8PR4 - chains U and X of the 6 polymer chains in the assembly; structure by electron microscopy, 3.50 A resolution.

# Chain U
Protein: Dynactin 6
Organism: Sus scrofa
Reference sequence: D0G6S1 (D0G6S1_PIG); residue numbers follow UniProt; this construct covers 1-190
Amino-acid sequence (190 residues; row label = number of the first residue in the row):
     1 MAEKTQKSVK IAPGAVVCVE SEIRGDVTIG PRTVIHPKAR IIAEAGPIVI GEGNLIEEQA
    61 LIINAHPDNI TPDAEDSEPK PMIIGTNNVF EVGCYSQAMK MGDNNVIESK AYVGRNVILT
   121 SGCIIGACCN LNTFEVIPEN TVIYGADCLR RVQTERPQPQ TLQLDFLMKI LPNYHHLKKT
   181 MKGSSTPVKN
Disordered / not traced: 1-7, 71-76, 183-190

# Chain X
Protein: C-Jun-amino-terminal kinase-interacting protein 3
Organism: Homo sapiens
Reference sequence: Q9UPT6 (JIP3_HUMAN); residues 1-560 here = UniProt positions 1-560
Amino-acid sequence (581 residues; numbered -6 to 574; the number before each row is that of its first residue; numbers below 1 keep their minus sign (Ser-6 is residue -6)):
    -6 SNIEFLKMME IQMDEGGGVV VYQDDYCSGS VMSERVSGLA GSIYREFERL IHCYDEEVVK
    54 ELMPLVVNVL ENLDSVLSEN QEHEVELELL REDNEQLLTQ YEREKALRRQ AEEKFIEFED
   114 ALEQEKKELQ IQVEHYEFQT RQLELKAKNY ADQISRLEER ESEMKKEYNA LHQRHTEMIQ
   174 TYVEHIERSK MQQVGGNSQT ESSLPGRRKE RPTSLNVFPL ADGTVRAQIG GKLVPAGDHW
   234 HLSDLGQLQS SSSYQCPQDE MSESGQSSAA ATPSTTGTKS NTPTSSVPSA AVTPLNESLQ
   294 PLGDYGVGSK NSKRAREKRD SRNMEVQVTQ EMRNVSIGMG SSDEWSDVQD IIDSTPELDM
   354 CPETRLDRTG SSPTQGIVNK AFGINTDSLY HELSTAGSEV IGDVDEGADL LGEFSVRDDF
   414 FGMGKEVGNL LLENSQLLET KNALNVVKND LIAKVDQLSG EQEVLRGELE AAKQAKVKLE
   474 NRIKELEEEL KRVKSEAIIA RREPKEEAED VSSYLCTESD KIPMAQRRRF TRVEMARVLM
   534 ERNQYKERLM ELQEAVRWTE MIRASREGSG SGRWSHPQFE K
Disordered / not traced: -6 to 373, 468-517, 552-574
Construct notes: expression tag (-6 to 0, 561-574)
What the authors report for this chain:
  - mutagenesis - L382A/Y383A/E385A: abolished binding to pointed end
  - disease-associated variants - L444P: abolished binding to Arf6
  - mutagenesis - L444P: unchanged binding to pointed end

# Interface between chain U and chain X
Pairs across the interface (6):
  Val19(U) - Glu399(X)
  Pro172(U) - Asp402(X)
  Asn173(U) - Leu403(X)
  His176(U) - Glu399(X)  salt bridge
  His176(U) - Ala401(X)
  His176(U) - Asp402(X)  salt bridge
Also at the interface, not in a pair above, chain U (6 interface residues in all): Glu20, His175
Also at the interface, not in a pair above, chain X (5 interface residues in all): Asp398

# In short
6 residues of chain U and 5 residues of chain X are in contact; the contacts include 2 salt bridges. Among the
polar pairs are His176(U)-Glu399(X) and His176(U)-Asp402(X). From the paper: L382A/Y383A/E385A of chain X
abolish binding to pointed end; L444P of chain X abolishes binding to Arf6.
Chain U is Dynactin 6 (Sus scrofa) and chain X is C-Jun-amino-terminal kinase-interacting protein 3 (Homo
sapiens); the structure, Dynactin pointed end bound to JIP3, was determined by electron microscopy (same
publication as 8PQW, 8PQY, 8PQZ, 8PR0, 8PR1, 8PR2 and 8PR3).
